Entry 3RAF (X-ray diffraction, 3.24 A resolution); this record covers chains B and D of the 8 polymer chains in the assembly.

== Chain B ==
Molecule: DNA topoisomerase 4 subunit A
Organism: Streptococcus pneumoniae
Notes: EC 5.99.1.-
UniProt: P72525 (PARC_STRPN); residues 1-488 here = UniProt positions 1-488
Amino-acid sequence (496 residues; each row starts with the number of its first residue):
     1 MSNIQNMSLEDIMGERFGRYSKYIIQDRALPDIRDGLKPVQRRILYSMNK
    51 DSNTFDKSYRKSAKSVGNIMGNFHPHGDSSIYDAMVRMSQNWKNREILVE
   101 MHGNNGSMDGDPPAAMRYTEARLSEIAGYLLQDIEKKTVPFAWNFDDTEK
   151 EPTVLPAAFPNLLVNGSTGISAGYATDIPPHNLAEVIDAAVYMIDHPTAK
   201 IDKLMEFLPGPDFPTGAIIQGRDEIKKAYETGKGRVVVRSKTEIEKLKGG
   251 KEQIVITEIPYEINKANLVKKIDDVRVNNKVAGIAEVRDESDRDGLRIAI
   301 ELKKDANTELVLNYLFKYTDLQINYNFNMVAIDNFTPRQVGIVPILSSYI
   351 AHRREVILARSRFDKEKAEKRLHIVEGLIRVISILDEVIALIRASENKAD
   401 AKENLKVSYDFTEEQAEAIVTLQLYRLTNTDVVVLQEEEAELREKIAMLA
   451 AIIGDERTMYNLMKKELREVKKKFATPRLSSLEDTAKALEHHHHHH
Disordered / not traced: 1-2, 485-496
Construct notes: expression tag (489-496)
Curated features (UniProtKB/Swiss-Prot):
  - active site: Y118 (O-(5'-phospho-DNA)-tyrosine intermediate)
  - site: K38 (Interaction with DNA), H74 (Interaction with DNA), H76 (Interaction with DNA), R87 (Interaction with DNA), K93 (Interaction with DNA), R117 (Transition state stabilizer)

== Chain D ==
Molecule: DNA topoisomerase 4 subunit B
Organism: Streptococcus pneumoniae
Notes: EC 5.99.1.-
UniProt: Q59961 (PARE_STRPN); residues 404-647 here = UniProt positions 404-647
Amino-acid sequence (268 residues; row label = number of the first residue in the row):
   380 MGHHHHHHHHHHSSGHIDDDDKHMKNKKDKGLLSGKLTPAQSKNPAKNEL
   430 YLVEGDSAGGSAKQGRDRKFQAILPLRGKVINTAKAKMADILKNEEINTM
   480 IYTIGAGVGADFSIEDANYDKIIIMTDADTDGAHIQTLLLTFFYRYMRPL
   530 VEAGHVYIALPPLYKMSKGKGKKEEVAYAWTDGELEELRKQFGKGATLQR
   580 YKGLGEMNADQLWETTMNPETRTLIRVTIEDLARAERRVNVLMGDKVEPR
   630 RKWIEDNVKFTLEEATVF
Disordered / not traced: 380-414, 546-555, 571-576, 641-647
Construct notes: expression tag (380-403)
Curated features (UniProtKB/Swiss-Prot):
  - binding site (Mg(2+)): E433, D506, D508
  - site (Interaction with DNA): K458, N461, H513, R629

== Chain B / chain D interface ==
Residue-residue contacts - 52 pairs, chain B then chain D:
  N3(B) - R601(D)
  N3(B) - T602(D)
  N3(B) - L603(D)
  I4(B) - L603(D)
  I4(B) - R605(D)
  Q5(B) - L603(D)  hydrogen bond (backbone-backbone)
  Q5(B) - I604(D)
  Q5(B) - R605(D)  hydrogen bond (backbone-backbone)
  N6(B) - R605(D)
  M7(B) - I604(D)  hydrophobic
  M7(B) - R605(D)  hydrogen bond (backbone-backbone)
  M7(B) - V606(D)
  M7(B) - T607(D)  hydrogen bond (backbone-backbone)
  S8(B) - T607(D)
  L9(B) - T607(D)
  L9(B) - A614(D)  hydrophobic
  L9(B) - V618(D)  hydrophobic
  E10(B) - R617(D)  hydrogen bond (backbone-side chain)
  I12(B) - I604(D)  hydrophobic
  M13(B) - T516(D)
  M13(B) - T520(D)
  M13(B) - L621(D)
  M13(B) - M622(D)  hydrophobic
  G14(B) - R617(D)
  G14(B) - W632(D)
  R16(B) - A512(D)
  R16(B) - Q515(D)  hydrogen bond
  R16(B) - T516(D)
  F17(B) - T516(D)
  F17(B) - L621(D)
  F17(B) - R629(D)
  R19(B) - D508(D)
  R19(B) - T509(D)
  R19(B) - A512(D)
  Y20(B) - K458(D)
  Y20(B) - T509(D)
  Y20(B) - D510(D)
  Y20(B) - H513(D)  hydrogen bond
  K22(B) - V637(D)
  K22(B) - K638(D)  hydrogen bond (side chain-backbone)
  Y23(B) - T509(D)
  I25(B) - F639(D)  hydrophobic
  Q26(B) - F639(D)
  R28(B) - D510(D)  salt bridge
  F145(B) - K581(D)
  A172(B) - I633(D)
  G173(B) - R630(D)
  Y174(B) - R630(D)
  Y174(B) - E634(D)  hydrogen bond
  F335(B) - F639(D)
  T336(B) - F639(D)
  P337(B) - F639(D)
Interface residues without a listed pair, chain B (31 interface residues in all): G18, S21, P75, H76
Interface residues without a listed pair, chain D (37 interface residues in all): L519, Y523, Y536, I537, I608, E609, V626

== Overview ==
The interface between chain B and chain D involves 31 residues on one side and 37 on the other; the contacts
include 9 hydrogen bonds and 1 salt bridge. Polar pairs include R28(B)-D510(D), E10(B)-R617(D) and
R16(B)-Q515(D).
Here chain B is DNA topoisomerase 4 subunit A and chain D is DNA topoisomerase 4 subunit B, both from
Streptococcus pneumoniae. Entry 3RAF (Quinazolinedione-DNA cleavage complex of type IV topoisomerase from S.
pneumoniae) was determined by X-ray diffraction.
